9GGL - chains B and C of the 3 polymer chains in the assembly; structure by electron microscopy, 3.13 A resolution.

Chain B:
Protein: Histone deacetylase 2
From: Homo sapiens
Notes: EC 3.5.1.98, 3.5.1.-
UniProt: Q92769 (HDAC2_HUMAN); numbering as in UniProt (aligned over 1-488)
Sequence (488 residues; row label = number of the first residue in the row):
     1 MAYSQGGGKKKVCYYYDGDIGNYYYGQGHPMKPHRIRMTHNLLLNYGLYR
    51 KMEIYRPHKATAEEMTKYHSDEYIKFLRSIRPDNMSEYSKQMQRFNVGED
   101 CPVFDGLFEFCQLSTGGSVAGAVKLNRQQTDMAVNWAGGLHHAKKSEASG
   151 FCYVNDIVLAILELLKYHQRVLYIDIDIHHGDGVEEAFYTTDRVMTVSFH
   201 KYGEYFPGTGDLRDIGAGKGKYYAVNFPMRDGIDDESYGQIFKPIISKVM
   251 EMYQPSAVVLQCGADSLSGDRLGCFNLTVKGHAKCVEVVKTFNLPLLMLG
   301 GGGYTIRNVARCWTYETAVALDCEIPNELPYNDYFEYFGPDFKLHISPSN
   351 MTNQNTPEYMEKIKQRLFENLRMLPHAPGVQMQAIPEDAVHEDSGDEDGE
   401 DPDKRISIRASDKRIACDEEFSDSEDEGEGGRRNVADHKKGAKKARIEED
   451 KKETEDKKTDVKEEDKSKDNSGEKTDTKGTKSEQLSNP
Not modelled in the structure: 1-9, 376-488
Ion coordination: Zn2+: Asp177, His179, Asp265
Ligand contacts: A1ACV ((1r,4r)-N~1~-[(7P)-2-benzyl-7-(2-methyl-2H-tetrazol-5-yl)-9H-pyrimido[4,5-b]indol-4-yl]cyclohexane-1,4-diamine): Asp100, His142, Gly150, Phe151, His179, Phe206, Leu272, Tyr304
Curated features (UniProtKB/Swiss-Prot):
  - active site: His142
  - binding site (1D-myo-inositol 1,4,5,6-tetrakisphosphate): Gly28, Lys32, Arg271
  - binding site (Ca(2+)): Asp175, Asp177, His179, Phe188, Thr191, Val194, Ser198, Phe199, Tyr223
  - binding site (Zn(2+)): Asp177, His179, Asp265
  - modified residue: Lys75 (N6-acetyllysine), Lys221 (N6-acetyllysine), Cys262 (S-nitrosocysteine), Cys274 (S-nitrosocysteine), Ser394 (Phosphoserine), Ser407 (Phosphoserine), Ser422 (Phosphoserine), Ser424 (Phosphoserine)
  - cross-link (Glycyl lysine isopeptide (Lys-Gly)): Lys75 (interchain with G-Cter in SUMO2), Lys439 (interchain with G-Cter in SUMO2), Lys452 (interchain with G-Cter in SUMO2), Lys458 (interchain with G-Cter in SUMO2), Lys462 (interchain with G-Cter in SUMO2), Lys478 (interchain with G-Cter in SUMO2), Lys481 (interchain with G-Cter in SUMO2)
From the paper describing this entry:
  - binding site for A1ACV: Phe151, His179, Phe206, Leu272, Tyr304

Chain C:
Protein: Isoform 1 of Kelch repeat and BTB domain-containing protein 4
From: Homo sapiens
UniProt: Q9NVX7 (KBTB4_HUMAN), isoform Q9NVX7-2; numbering as in UniProt (aligned over 17-534)
Sequence (518 residues; numbered 17 to 534; the number before each row is that of its first residue):
    17 MESPEEPGASMDENYFVNYTFKDRSHSGRVAQGIMKLCLEEELFADVTIS
    67 VEGREFQLHRLVLSAQSCFFRSMFTSNLKEAHNRVIVLQDVSESVFQLLV
   117 DYIYHGTVKLRAEELQEIYEVSDMYQLTSLFEECSRFLARTVQVGNCLQV
   167 MWLADRHSDPELYTAAKHCAKTHLAQLQNTEEFLHLPHRLLTDIISDGVP
   217 CSQNPTEAIEAWINFNKEEREAFAESLRTSLKEIGENVHIYLIGKESSRT
   267 HSLAVSLHCAEDDSISVSGQNSLCHQITAACKHGGDLYVVGGSIPRRMWK
   317 CNNATVDWEWCAPLPRDRLQHTLVSVPGKDAIYSLGGKTLQDTLSNAVIY
   367 YRVGDNVWTETTQLEVAVSGAAGANLNGIIYLLGGEENDLDFFTKPSRLI
   417 QCFDTETDKCHVKPYVLPFAGRMHAAVHKDLVFIVAEGDSLVCYNPLLDS
   467 FTRLCLPEAWSSAPSLWKIASCNGSIYVFRDRYKKGDANTYKLDPATSAV
   517 TVTRGIKVLLTNLQFVLA
Not modelled in the structure: 17-26, 93-99, 193-196, 214-219, 231-291, 307-308, 317-323, 344-345, 476-480, 499-503, 520-534
From the paper describing this entry:
  - binding site for A1ACV: Ile310, Pro311, Leu335, Leu356
  - conformationally variable residues (loop rearrangement): Leu406
  - mutagenesis - H42A/V46D/I50T/L53E/F60S/L77K/A81E: abolished binding to Histone deacetylase 2 (chain B)

How chain B and chain C interact:
Residue-residue contacts - 8 pairs, chain B then chain C:
  Tyr202(B) with Phe408(C), hydrophobic
  Leu212(B) with Phe408(C); Phe409(C), hydrophobic
  Pro228(B) with Phe408(C), hydrophobic
  Arg230(B) with Asp407(C), salt bridge
  Tyr359(B) with Leu406(C), hydrophobic; Phe408(C)
  Lys362(B) with Phe409(C)
Interface residues without a listed pair, chain B (8 interface residues in all): Ile363, Arg366
Interface features reported in the paper:
  - interface residues, chain C: Leu406(C), Phe408(C), Phe409(C)

In short:
The interface between chain B and chain C involves 8 residues on one side and 4 on the other; the contacts
include 1 salt bridge. Its one salt-bridged contact is Arg230(B)-Asp407(C). From the paper: a binding site for
A1ACV at Phe151(B), His179(B) and Ile310(C) among others; H42A/V46D/I50T/L53E/F60S/L77K/A81E of chain C
abolish binding to Histone deacetylase 2 (chain B).
Chain B is Histone deacetylase 2 and chain C is Isoform 1 of Kelch repeat and BTB domain-containing protein 4,
both from Homo sapiens; the structure, Cryo-EM structure of KBTBD4 WT-HDAC2 2:1 complex mediated by molecular
glue UM171, was determined by electron microscopy (same publication as 9GGM, 9GGN and 9I2C).
